PDB entry 8JHO | electron microscopy, 7.60 A resolution (low resolution: residue-level contacts below are approximate; hydrogen-bond / salt-bridge calls are withheld) | chains J and e of the 24 polymer chains in the assembly

# Chain J
Molecule: Di-nucleosome template reverse
Sequence (350 nucleotides; numbered 1 to 350; the number before each row is that of its first residue):
     1 ATCGCTGTTC AATACATGCA CAGGATGTAT ATATCTGACA CGTGCCTGGA GACTAGGGAG
    61 TAATCCCCTT GGCGGTTAAA ACGCGGGGGA CAGCGCGTAC GTGCGTTTAA GCGGTGCTAG
   121 AGCTGTCTAC GACCAATTGA GCGGCCTCGG CACCGGGATT CTCCAGTCTA GAACTGGCAG
   181 TACTTTCAAT ACATGCACAG GATGTATATA TCTGACACGT GCCTGGAGAC TAGGGAGTAA
   241 TCCCCTTGGC GGTTAAAACG CGGGGGACAG CGCGTACGTG CGTTTAAGCG GTGCTAGAGC
   301 TGTCTACGAC CAATTGAGCG GCCTCGGCAC CGGGATTCTC GATATCGAAT
Disordered / not traced: 1-10

# Chain e
Molecule: Histone H3
Source organism: Xenopus laevis
UniProt: A0A310TTQ1 (A0A310TTQ1_XENLA); residues 1-135 here correspond to UniProt positions 2-136 (UniProt number = residue number + 1)
Sequence (135 residues; row label = number of the first residue in the row):
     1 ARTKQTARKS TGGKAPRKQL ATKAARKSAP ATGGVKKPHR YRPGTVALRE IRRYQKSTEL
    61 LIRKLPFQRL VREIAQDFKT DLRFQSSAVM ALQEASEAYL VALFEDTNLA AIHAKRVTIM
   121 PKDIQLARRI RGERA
Disordered / not traced: 1-36, 135
Modified positions: Lys36 (2-{[(2R)-2-amino-2-carboxyethyl]sulfanyl}-N,N,N-trimethylethanaminium; ML3)
Differences from the reference sequence: engineered mutation Ala110 (Cys111 in A0A310TTQ1)

# How chain J and chain e interact
Pairs across the interface (25):
  DT246(J) - Arg83(e)
  DT246(J) - Phe84(e)
  DT246(J) - Gln85(e)
  DT246(J) - Ser86(e)
  DT247(J) - Arg72(e)
  DT247(J) - Arg83(e)
  DT247(J) - Phe84(e)
  DA256(J) - Arg63(e)
  DG262(J) - Arg40(e)
  DG264(J) - Arg42(e)
  DG265(J) - Arg42(e)
  DG266(J) - Val117(e)
  DG266(J) - Thr118(e)
  DA267(J) - Arg116(e)
  DA267(J) - Val117(e)
  DA267(J) - Thr118(e)
  DT339(J) - His39(e)
  DT339(J) - Tyr41(e)
  DT339(J) - Thr45(e)
  DC340(J) - His39(e)
  DC340(J) - Arg40(e)
  DC340(J) - Tyr41(e)
  DC340(J) - Arg42(e)
  DC340(J) - Thr45(e)
  DG341(J) - Arg42(e)
Also at the interface, not in a pair above, chain J (14 interface residues in all): DG248, DA257, DC268
Also at the interface, not in a pair above, chain e (17 interface residues in all): Arg49, Lys115, Met120

# Overview
Chain J and chain e form an interface of 14 and 17 residues respectively.
Chain J is Di-nucleosome template reverse and chain e is Histone H3 (Xenopus laevis); the structure, Cryo-EM
structure of the histone deacetylase complex Rpd3S in complex with di-nucleosome, was determined by electron
microscopy, deposited together with 8HXX, 8HXY, 8HXZ and 8HY0.
